Entry 7YED (electron microscopy, 3.00 A resolution); this record covers chains 2 and C of the 25 polymer chains in the assembly.

[Chain 2 (and C)]
Molecule: RNA helicase
Source organism: Mammalian orthoreovirus 3
Notes: EC 3.6.4.13; chain C of this document is another copy of the same molecule, construct and numbering; everything in this record applies to it too
Reference sequence: C9E874 (C9E874_9REOV); residues 1-1275 here = UniProt positions 1-1275
Chain sequence (1275 residues; each row starts with the number of its first residue):
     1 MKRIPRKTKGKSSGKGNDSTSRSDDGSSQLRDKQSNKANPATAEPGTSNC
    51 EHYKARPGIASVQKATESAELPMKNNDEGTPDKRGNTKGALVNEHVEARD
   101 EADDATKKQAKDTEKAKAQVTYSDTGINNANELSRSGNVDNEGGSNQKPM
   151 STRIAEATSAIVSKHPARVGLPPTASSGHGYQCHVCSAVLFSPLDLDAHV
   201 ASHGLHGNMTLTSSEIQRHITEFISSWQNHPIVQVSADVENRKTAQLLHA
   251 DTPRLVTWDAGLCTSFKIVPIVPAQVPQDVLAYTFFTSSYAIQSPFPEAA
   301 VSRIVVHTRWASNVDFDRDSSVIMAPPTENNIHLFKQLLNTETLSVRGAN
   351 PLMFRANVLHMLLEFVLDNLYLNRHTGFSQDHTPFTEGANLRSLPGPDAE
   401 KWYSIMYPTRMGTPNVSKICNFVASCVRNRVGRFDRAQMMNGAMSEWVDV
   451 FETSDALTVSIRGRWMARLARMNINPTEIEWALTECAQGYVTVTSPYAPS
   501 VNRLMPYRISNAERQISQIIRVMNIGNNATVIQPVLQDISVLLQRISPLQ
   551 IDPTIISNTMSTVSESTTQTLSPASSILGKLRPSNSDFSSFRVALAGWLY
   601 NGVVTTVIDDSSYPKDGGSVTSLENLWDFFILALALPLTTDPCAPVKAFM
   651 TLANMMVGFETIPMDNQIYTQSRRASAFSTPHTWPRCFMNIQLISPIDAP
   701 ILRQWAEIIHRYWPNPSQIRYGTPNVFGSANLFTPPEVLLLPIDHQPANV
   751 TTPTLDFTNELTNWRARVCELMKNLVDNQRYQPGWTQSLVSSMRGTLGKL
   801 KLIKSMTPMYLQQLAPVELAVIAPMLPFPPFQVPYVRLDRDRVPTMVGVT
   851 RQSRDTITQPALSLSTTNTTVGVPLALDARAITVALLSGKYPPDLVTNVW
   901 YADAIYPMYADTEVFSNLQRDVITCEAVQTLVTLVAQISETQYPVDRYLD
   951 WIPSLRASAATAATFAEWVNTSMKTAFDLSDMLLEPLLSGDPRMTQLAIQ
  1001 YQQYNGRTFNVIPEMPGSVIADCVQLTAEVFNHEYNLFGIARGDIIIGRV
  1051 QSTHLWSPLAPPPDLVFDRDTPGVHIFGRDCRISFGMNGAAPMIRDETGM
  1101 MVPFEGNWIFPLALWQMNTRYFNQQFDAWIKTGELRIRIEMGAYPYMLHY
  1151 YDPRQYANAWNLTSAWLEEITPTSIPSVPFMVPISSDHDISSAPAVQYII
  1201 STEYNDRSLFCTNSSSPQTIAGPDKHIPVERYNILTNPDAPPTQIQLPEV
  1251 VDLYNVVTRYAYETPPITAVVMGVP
Disordered / not traced: 1, 13-39, 168-1275 (chain C: 1-179, 235-244)

[Interface between chain 2 and chain C]
Residue-residue contacts - 52 pairs, chain 2 then chain C:
  Asn128(2) - Thr494(C)  hydrogen bond (side chain-backbone)
  Asn128(2) - Ser495(C)
  Asn128(2) - Pro496(C)
  Asn128(2) - Val1270(C)
  Asn128(2) - Met1272(C)
  Ala130(2) - Arg503(C)  hydrogen bond (backbone-side chain)
  Ala130(2) - Ala1269(C)
  Ala130(2) - Met1272(C)  hydrophobic
  Asn131(2) - Pro496(C)
  Asn131(2) - Ala498(C)  hydrogen bond (side chain-backbone)
  Asn131(2) - Ser500(C)
  Asn131(2) - Arg503(C)  hydrogen bond
  Val139(2) - Gly442(C)
  Val139(2) - Met444(C)  hydrophobic
  Glu142(2) - Arg433(C)  salt bridge
  Glu142(2) - Arg436(C)
  Glu142(2) - Gln438(C)
  Glu142(2) - Ser445(C)
  Gly143(2) - His375(C)
  Gly143(2) - Gln438(C)
  Gly143(2) - Ala443(C)
  Gly143(2) - Met444(C)
  Gly143(2) - Ser445(C)  hydrogen bond (backbone-backbone)
  Gly144(2) - Thr376(C)
  Gly144(2) - Met444(C)
  Ser145(2) - Thr376(C)  hydrogen bond (backbone-backbone)
  Ser145(2) - Met444(C)  hydrogen bond (backbone-side chain)
  Lys148(2) - Leu394(C)  hydrogen bond (side chain-backbone)
  Lys148(2) - Gly396(C)
  Lys148(2) - Ala399(C)
  Met150(2) - Ser379(C)
  Arg153(2) - Ser379(C)
  Arg153(2) - Ser393(C)
  Ile154(2) - Ser379(C)  hydrogen bond (backbone-side chain)
  Ile154(2) - His382(C)
  Glu156(2) - Ala399(C)
  Glu156(2) - Glu400(C)
  Glu156(2) - Tyr403(C)  hydrogen bond
  Ala157(2) - Tyr403(C)  hydrophobic
  Ala157(2) - Arg410(C)  hydrogen bond (backbone-side chain)
  Ala160(2) - Gln293(C)  hydrogen bond (backbone-side chain)
  Ala160(2) - Glu400(C)
  Ala160(2) - Tyr403(C)  hydrophobic
  Ile161(2) - Phe385(C)  hydrophobic
  Ile161(2) - Arg410(C)
  Ile161(2) - Met411(C)  hydrophobic
  Ser163(2) - Tyr290(C)
  Ser163(2) - Ile292(C)
  Lys164(2) - Tyr290(C)  hydrogen bond (backbone-backbone)
  His165(2) - Ser289(C)
  Pro166(2) - Ser289(C)
  Pro166(2) - Tyr290(C)
Interface residues without a listed pair, chain 2 (27 interface residues in all): Asn93, Glu94, Leu133, Gln147, Thr158, Val162, Ala167
Interface residues without a listed pair, chain C (45 interface residues in all): Tyr283, Ala291, Gly377, Gln380, Thr383, Asn390, Pro395, Met440, Tyr497, Pro499, Val501, Glu1263

[Summary]
27 residues of chain 2 and 45 residues of chain C are in contact, with 13 hydrogen bonds and 1 salt bridge.
Polar contacts include Glu142(2)-Arg433(C), Asn128(2)-Thr494(C) and Ala130(2)-Arg503(C).
Chain 2 and chain C are both RNA helicase (Mammalian orthoreovirus 3); the structure, In situ structure of
polymerase complex of mammalian reovirus in the elongation state, was determined by electron microscopy (same
publication as 7YEV, 7YEZ, 7YF0 and 7YFE).
